PDB entry 2FJ7 | X-ray diffraction, 3.20 A resolution | chains I and A of the 10 polymer chains in the assembly

Chain I:
Molecule: 147 bp DNA containing 16 bp poly dA element
Sequence (147 nucleotides; row label = number of the first residue in the row):
     1 ATCAATATCC ACCTGCACAT TCTACCAAAA GTGTCAAAAA AAAAAAAAAA ATCATGATAA
    61 GCTAATTTGG CTGACTCAGC TGAACATGCC TTTTGATGGA GCAGTTTCCA AATACACTTT
   121 TGGTAGTATC TGCAGGTGGA TATTGAT

Chain A:
Molecule: histone H3
Organism: Xenopus laevis
Amino-acid sequence (135 residues; each row starts with the number of its first residue):
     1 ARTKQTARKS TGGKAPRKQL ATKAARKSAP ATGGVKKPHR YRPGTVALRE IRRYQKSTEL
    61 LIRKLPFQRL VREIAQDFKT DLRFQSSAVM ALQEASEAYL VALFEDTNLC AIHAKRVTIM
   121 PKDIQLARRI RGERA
Not modelled in the structure: 1-37

Interface between chain I and chain A:
Pairs across the interface (28; chain I residue first):
  DA5(I) - Pro38(A)  sugar contact
  DA5(I) - His39(A)  hydrogen bond to the base
  DT6(I) - His39(A)  sugar contact
  DT6(I) - Tyr41(A)  hydrogen bond to the phosphate
  DA7(I) - Tyr41(A)  hydrogen bond to the phosphate
  DA7(I) - Arg49(A)  hydrogen bond to the phosphate
  DT8(I) - Arg49(A)  salt bridge to the phosphate
  DC9(I) - Lys56(A)  salt bridge to the phosphate
  DG82(I) - Pro43(A)  phosphate contact
  DG82(I) - Gly44(A)  hydrogen bond to the phosphate
  DA83(I) - Tyr41(A)  hydrogen bond to the phosphate
  DA83(I) - Arg42(A)  phosphate contact
  DA83(I) - Pro43(A)  sugar contact
  DA83(I) - Gly44(A)  hydrogen bond to the phosphate
  DA83(I) - Thr45(A)  hydrogen bond to the phosphate
  DA83(I) - Val46(A)  phosphate contact
  DA83(I) - Ala47(A)  phosphate contact
  DA84(I) - Arg40(A)  phosphate contact
  DA84(I) - Tyr41(A)  hydrogen bond to the phosphate
  DT91(I) - Arg63(A)  sugar contact
  DT91(I) - Pro66(A)  phosphate contact
  DT91(I) - Arg69(A)  salt bridge to the phosphate
  DT92(I) - Arg63(A)  phosphate contact
  DT92(I) - Lys64(A)  hydrogen bond to the phosphate
  DT92(I) - Leu65(A)  phosphate contact
  DA100(I) - Arg83(A)  hydrogen bond to the base
  DG101(I) - Asp81(A)  phosphate contact
  DG101(I) - Arg83(A)  hydrogen bond to the sugar
Also at the interface, not in a pair above, chain I (13 interface residues in all): DA4

Overview:
13 residues of chain I and 19 residues of chain A are in contact; the contacts include 12 hydrogen bonds and 3
salt bridges. Among the polar pairs are DA5(I)-His39(A), DA100(I)-Arg83(A) and DG101(I)-Arg83(A).
Here chain I is 147 bp DNA containing 16 bp poly dA element and chain A is histone H3 (Xenopus laevis). Entry
2FJ7 (Crystal structure of Nucleosome Core Particle Containing a Poly (dA.dT) Sequence Element) was determined
by X-ray diffraction.
